4QW6 - chains B and C of the 28 polymer chains in the assembly; structure by X-ray diffraction, 2.90 A resolution.

Chain B:
Molecule: Proteasome subunit alpha type-3
Source organism: Saccharomyces cerevisiae
Notes: EC 3.4.25.1
Reference sequence: P23638 (PSA3_YEAST); residues 0-257 here correspond to UniProt positions 1-258 (UniProt number = residue number + 1)
Chain sequence (258 residues; each row starts with the number of its first residue; numbering starts at 0):
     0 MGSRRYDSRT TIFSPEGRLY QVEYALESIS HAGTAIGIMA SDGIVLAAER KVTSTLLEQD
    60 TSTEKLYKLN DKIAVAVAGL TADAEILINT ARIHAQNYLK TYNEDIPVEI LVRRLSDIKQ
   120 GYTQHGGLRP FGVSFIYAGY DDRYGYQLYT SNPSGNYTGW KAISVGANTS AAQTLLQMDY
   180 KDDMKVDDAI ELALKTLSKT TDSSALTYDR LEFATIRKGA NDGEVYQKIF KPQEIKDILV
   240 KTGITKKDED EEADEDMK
Not modelled in the structure: 0, 245-257
Curated features (UniProtKB/Swiss-Prot):
  - cross-link (Glycyl lysine isopeptide (Lys-Gly)): Lys99 (interchain with G-Cter in ubiquitin), Lys198 (interchain with G-Cter in ubiquitin), Lys230 (interchain with G-Cter in ubiquitin)

Chain C:
Molecule: Proteasome subunit alpha type-4
Source organism: Saccharomyces cerevisiae
Notes: EC 3.4.25.1
Reference sequence: P40303 (PSA4_YEAST); residues -1 to 252 here correspond to UniProt positions 1-254 (UniProt number = residue number + 2)
Chain sequence (254 residues; numbered -1 to 252; the number before each row is that of its first residue; numbers below 1 keep their minus sign (Met-1 is residue -1)):
    -1 MSGYDRALSI FSPDGHIFQV EYALEAVKRG TCAVGVKGKN CVVLGCERRS TLKLQDTRIT
    59 PSKVSKIDSH VVLSFSGLNA DSRILIEKAR VEAQSHRLTL EDPVTVEYLT RYVAGVQQRY
   119 TQSGGVRPFG VSTLIAGFDP RDDEPKLYQT EPSGIYSSWS AQTIGRNSKT VREFLEKNYD
   179 RKEPPATVEE CVKLTVRSLL EVVQTGAKNI EITVVKPDSD IVALSSEEIN QYVTQIEQEK
   239 QEQQEQDKKK KSNH
Not modelled in the structure: -1 to 0, 241-252
Curated features (UniProtKB/Swiss-Prot):
  - modified residue: Thr58 (Phosphothreonine)

Interface between chain B and chain C:
Contacting residue pairs - 72 pairs, chain B then chain C:
  Arg3(B) - Arg4(C)
  Asp6(B) - Tyr2(C)  hydrogen bond
  Asp6(B) - Arg4(C)  salt bridge
  Arg8(B) - Arg4(C)
  Thr10(B) - Leu6(C)
  Thr10(B) - Arg125(C)
  Ile11(B) - Leu6(C)  hydrophobic
  Ile11(B) - Gln17(C)
  Phe12(B) - Gln17(C)  hydrogen bond (backbone-side chain)
  Phe12(B) - Tyr20(C)  hydrophobic
  Phe12(B) - Ala21(C)  hydrophobic
  Phe12(B) - Leu76(C)  hydrophobic
  Phe12(B) - Arg125(C)
  Phe12(B) - Pro126(C)
  Phe12(B) - Gly128(C)
  Ser13(B) - Tyr20(C)
  Pro14(B) - Tyr20(C)  hydrophobic
  Pro14(B) - Glu23(C)
  Glu15(B) - Glu23(C)
  Glu15(B) - Arg27(C)  hydrogen bond (backbone-side chain)
  Gly16(B) - Tyr20(C)
  Gly16(B) - Glu23(C)
  Gly16(B) - Ala24(C)
  Gly16(B) - Arg27(C)  hydrogen bond (backbone-side chain)
  Arg17(B) - Arg27(C)
  Leu18(B) - Arg125(C)
  Met38(B) - Asp54(C)
  Arg112(B) - Arg81(C)
  Ser115(B) - Arg81(C)  hydrogen bond (backbone-side chain)
  Asp116(B) - Arg81(C)  salt bridge
  Asp116(B) - Ile82(C)
  Gln119(B) - Ala78(C)
  Gln119(B) - Asp79(C)
  Gln119(B) - Ile82(C)
  Thr122(B) - Arg125(C)  hydrogen bond (backbone-side chain)
  Gln123(B) - Tyr118(C)
  Gln123(B) - Gly123(C)
  Gln123(B) - Val124(C)
  Gln123(B) - Arg125(C)  hydrogen bond (backbone-backbone)
  Gln123(B) - Phe127(C)
  His124(B) - Gly123(C)
  His124(B) - Val124(C)
  Gly125(B) - Tyr2(C)
  Gly125(B) - Gly123(C)
  Gly126(B) - Tyr2(C)
  Tyr143(B) - Arg56(C)  hydrogen bond (backbone-side chain)
  Tyr143(B) - Ile57(C)  hydrophobic
  Tyr145(B) - Arg56(C)  hydrogen bond (backbone-side chain)
  Gln146(B) - Ile57(C)
  Leu147(B) - Ile57(C)
  Tyr148(B) - Ile57(C)
  Ser153(B) - Ala78(C)
  Gly154(B) - Ala78(C)
  Gly154(B) - Arg81(C)  hydrogen bond (backbone-side chain)
  Asn155(B) - Asn77(C)
  Asn155(B) - Ala78(C)
  Tyr156(B) - Pro59(C)  hydrophobic
  Tyr156(B) - Arg81(C)
  Gly158(B) - Gln53(C)
  Gly158(B) - Asp54(C)  hydrogen bond (backbone-backbone)
  Gly158(B) - Ile57(C)
  Gly158(B) - Thr58(C)  hydrogen bond (backbone-side chain)
  Trp159(B) - Lys51(C)
  Trp159(B) - Leu52(C)
  Trp159(B) - Gln53(C)
  Trp159(B) - Asp54(C)
  Lys160(B) - Leu52(C)  hydrogen bond (backbone-backbone)
  Lys160(B) - Gln53(C)
  Ala161(B) - Leu52(C)
  Leu175(B) - Leu52(C)
  Gln176(B) - Lys51(C)
  Gln176(B) - Leu52(C)
Other interface residues (no listed pair), chain B (41 interface residues in all): Glu108, Thr157, Gln172, Tyr179
Other interface residues (no listed pair), chain C (31 interface residues in all): Leu50

In short:
41 residues of chain B and 31 residues of chain C are in contact; the contacts include 13 hydrogen bonds and 2
salt bridges. Polar contacts include Asp6(B)-Arg4(C), Asp116(B)-Arg81(C) and Asp6(B)-Tyr2(C).
Here chain B is Proteasome subunit alpha type-3 and chain C is Proteasome subunit alpha type-4, both from
Saccharomyces cerevisiae. Entry 4QW6 (yCP beta5-M45V mutant in complex with carfilzomib) was determined by
X-ray diffraction (same publication as 4QUX, 4QUY, 4QV0, 4QV1, 4QV3, 4QV4 and 42 further entries).
